PDB entry 6KQQ | X-ray diffraction, 1.80 A resolution | chain A

Chain A:
Name: Histone-lysine N-methyltransferase, H3 lysine-36 and H4 lysine-20 specific
Source organism: Homo sapiens
Notes: EC 2.1.1.43
UniProtKB: Q96L73 (NSD1_HUMAN); numbering as in UniProt (aligned over 1863-2085)
Amino-acid sequence (223 residues; row label = number of the first residue in the row):
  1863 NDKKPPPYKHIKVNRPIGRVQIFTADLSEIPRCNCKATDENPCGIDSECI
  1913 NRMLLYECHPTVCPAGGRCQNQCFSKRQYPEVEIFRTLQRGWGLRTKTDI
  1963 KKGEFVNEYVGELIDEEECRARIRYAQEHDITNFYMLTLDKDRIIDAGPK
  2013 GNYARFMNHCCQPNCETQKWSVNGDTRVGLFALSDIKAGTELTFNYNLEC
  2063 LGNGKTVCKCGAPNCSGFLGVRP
Covalent attachments: 2-azanyl-6-sulfanyl-1,3-benzothiazol-4-ol (DQL) linked to Cys2062
Bound ions: Zn2+ site 1: Cys1895, Cys1897, Cys1905, Cys1911; Zn2+ site 2: Cys1905, Cys1920, Cys1925, Cys1931; Ca2+ site 1: Glu1910 (shared with 2 residues of chain B); Ca2+ site 2: Glu1978, Lys2003; Zn2+ site 3: Cys2023, Cys2070, Cys2072, Cys2077
Ligand contacts:
  - 2-azanyl-6-sulfanyl-1,3-benzothiazol-4-ol (DQL): Thr1994, Phe1996, Tyr2058, Leu2063, Gly2064, Asn2065, Gly2066, Lys2067, Thr2068, Leu2081, Gly2082
  - DW9 (2-azanyl-6-[(2-azanyl-4-oxidanyl-1,3-benzothiazol-6-yl)disulfanyl]-1,3-benzothiazol-4-ol): Asn1863, Asp1864, Lys1865, Lys1866, Pro1867, Lys1871, His1872, Ile1946, Ala2009, Gly2010, Pro2011, Lys2012, Gly2013, Asn2014, Tyr2015, Arg2017, Phe2018
  - S-adenosylmethionine (SAM): Arg1952, Gly1953, Trp1954, Thr1994, Asn1995, Phe1996, Tyr1997, Arg2017, Phe2018, Met2019, Asn2020, His2021, Tyr2058, Val2069, Cys2070, Lys2071, Cys2072, Leu2081
Swiss-Prot annotation at these positions:
  - region: Leu2060 to Gly2066 (Inhibits enzyme activity in the absence of bound histone)
  - binding site (S-adenosyl-L-methionine): Arg1952 to Trp1954, Thr1994 to Tyr1997, Asn2020, His2021, Asn2065, Lys2071
What the authors report for this chain:
  - binding site for 2-azanyl-6-sulfanyl-1,3-benzothiazol-4-ol: Thr1994, Phe1996, Cys2062, Asn2065, Gly2066, Leu2081
  - conformationally variable residues (loop rearrangement, side-chain flip): Gly2064 to Lys2067, Leu2081 to Val2083
  - Zn2+ coordination: Cys2070, Cys2072
  - mutagenesis - C2062A: abolished binding to BT5

In short:
Bound to chain A: S-adenosylmethionine and compound DW9. Covalently linked
2-azanyl-6-sulfanyl-1,3-benzothiazol-4-ol: at Cys2062. Cys1895, Cys1897, Cys1905 and Cys1911 coordinate Zn2+
site 1. Cys1905, Cys1920, Cys1925 and Cys1931 form the Zn2+ site 2. From UniProt: 11
S-adenosyl-L-methionine-binding residues. From the paper: a binding site for
2-azanyl-6-sulfanyl-1,3-benzothiazol-4-ol at Thr1994, Phe1996 and Cys2062 among others; C2062A abolishes
binding to BT5.
Chain A is Histone-lysine N-methyltransferase, H3 lysine-36 and H4 lysine-20 specific (Homo sapiens); the
structure, NSD1 SET domain in complex with BT3 and SAM, was determined by X-ray diffraction (same publication
as 6KQP).
